3TWW - chains A and B of the 4 polymer chains in the assembly; structure by X-ray diffraction, 2.00 A resolution.

[Chain A (and B)]
Protein: Tankyrase-2
Source organism: Homo sapiens
Notes: EC 2.4.2.30; chain B of this document is another copy of the same molecule, construct and numbering; everything in this record applies to it too
UniProtKB: Q9H2K2 (TNKS2_HUMAN); numbering as in UniProt (aligned over 488-649)
Amino-acid sequence (165 residues; row label = number of the first residue in the row):
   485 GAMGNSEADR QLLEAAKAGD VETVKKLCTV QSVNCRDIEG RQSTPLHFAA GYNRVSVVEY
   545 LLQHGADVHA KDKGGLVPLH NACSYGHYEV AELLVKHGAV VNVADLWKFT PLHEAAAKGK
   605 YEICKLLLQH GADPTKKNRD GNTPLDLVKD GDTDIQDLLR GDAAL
Disordered / not traced: 485-487, 645-649 (chain B: 485-486, 644-649)
Differences from the reference sequence: expression tag (485-487)
UniProt features mapped onto this chain:
  - region: Leu-545 to His-553 (HIF1AN-binding)
  - modified residue: Asn-518 (3S: -3-hydroxyasparagine), His-553 (3S: -3-hydroxyhistidine), Asn-586 (3S: -3-hydroxyasparagine)
  - mutagenesis: His-553 (H553D: Enhanced hydroxylation by HIF1AN; H553N: Enhanced hydroxylation by HIF1AN)
From the paper describing this entry:
  - mutagenesis - K604A: decreased binding to AXIN1 peptide

[How chain A and chain B interact]
Contacting residue pairs - 11 pairs, chain A then chain B:
  Lys-604(A) with Glu-606(B)
  Tyr-605(A) with Tyr-605(B), hydrophobic; Glu-606(B), hydrogen bond (backbone-side chain); Asp-638(B), hydrogen bond
  Glu-606(A) with Lys-604(B); Tyr-605(B), hydrogen bond (side chain-backbone); Glu-606(B), hydrogen bond (backbone-side chain)
  Lys-609(A) with Asp-638(B), salt bridge
  Asp-636(A) with Lys-609(B), salt bridge
  Asp-638(A) with Tyr-605(B), hydrogen bond; Lys-609(B), salt bridge
Other interface residues (no listed pair), chain A (7 interface residues in all): Ile-607

[In short]
7 residues of chain A and 5 residues of chain B are in contact; the contacts include 5 hydrogen bonds and 3
salt bridges. Polar contacts include Lys-609(A)/Asp-638(B), Asp-636(A)/Lys-609(B) and Tyr-605(A)/Glu-606(B).
UniProt lists one mutagenesis site on chain A. From the paper: K604A of chain A reduces binding to AXIN1
peptide.
Both chains are Tankyrase-2 (Homo sapiens). Entry 3TWW (Crystal structure of ARC4 from human Tankyrase 2 in
complex with peptide from human LNPEP (chimeric ...) was determined by X-ray diffraction together with 3TWR,
3TWS, 3TWT, 3TWU, 3TWV and 3TWX from the same study.
